Entry 4AT3 (X-ray diffraction, 1.77 A resolution); this record covers chain A.

[Chain A]
Name: Bdnf/nt-3 growth factors receptor
From: Homo sapiens
Notes: EC 2.7.10.1; fragment: kinase domain, residues 543-838
UniProt: Q16620 (NTRK2_HUMAN); residue numbers follow UniProt; this construct covers 543-838
Sequence (299 residues; each row starts with the number of its first residue; note: 539 numbers in that range are skipped by the numbering (no residue carries them; nothing is unmodelled there)):
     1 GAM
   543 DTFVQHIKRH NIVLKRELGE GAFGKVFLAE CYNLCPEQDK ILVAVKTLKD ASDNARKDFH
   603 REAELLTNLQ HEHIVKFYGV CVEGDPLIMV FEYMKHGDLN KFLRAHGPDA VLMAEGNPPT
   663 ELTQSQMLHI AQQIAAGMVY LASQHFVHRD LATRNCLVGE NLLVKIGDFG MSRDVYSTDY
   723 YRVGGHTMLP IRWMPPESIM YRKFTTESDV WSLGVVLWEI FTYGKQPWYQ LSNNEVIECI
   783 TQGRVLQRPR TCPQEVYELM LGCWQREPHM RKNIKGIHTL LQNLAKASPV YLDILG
Unresolved in the structure: 578-581, 591-592, 657-658, 716-717
Sequence notes: expression tag (1-3)
Small-molecule neighbours: LTI ((5Z)-5-(carbamoylimino)-3-[(5R)-6,7,8,9-tetrahydro-5H-benzo[7]annulen-5-ylsulfanyl]-2,5-dihydroisothiazole-4-carboxamide): L560, G561, F565, V568, A586, K588, V617, F633, E634, Y635, M636, K637, H638, G639, R696, N697, L699, G709, D710

[Overview]
Chain A binds compound LTI.
Chain A is Bdnf/nt-3 growth factors receptor (Homo sapiens); the structure, Crystal structure of trkb kinase
domain in complex with CPD5N, was determined by X-ray diffraction (same publication as 4F0I, 4ASZ, 4AT4 and
4AT5).
